7RXI - chains H and A of the 3 polymer chains in the assembly; structure by X-ray diffraction, 2.15 A resolution.

== Chain H ==
Name: Fab234 heavy chain
From: Homo sapiens
Amino-acid sequence (225 residues; row label = number of the first residue in the row; note: 10 numbers in that range are skipped by the numbering (no residue carries them; nothing is unmodelled there); a row labelled like 82A-82C holds insertion residues (82A, then the next letters in order)):
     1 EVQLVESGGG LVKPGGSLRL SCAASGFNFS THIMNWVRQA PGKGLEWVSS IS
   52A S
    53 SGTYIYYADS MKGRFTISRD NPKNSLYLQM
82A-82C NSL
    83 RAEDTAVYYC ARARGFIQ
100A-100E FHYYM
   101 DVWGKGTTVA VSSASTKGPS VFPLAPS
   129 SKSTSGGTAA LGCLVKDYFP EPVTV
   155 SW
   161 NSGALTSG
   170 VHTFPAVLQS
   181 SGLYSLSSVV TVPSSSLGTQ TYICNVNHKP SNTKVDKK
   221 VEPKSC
Not modelled in the structure: 129-135, 225-226
Disulfides: Cys-22/Cys-92, Cys-141/Cys-204

== Chain A ==
Name: Circumsporozoite protein
From: Plasmodium falciparum (isolate 3D7)
Notes: fragment: C-terminal alpha-TSR domain
UniProtKB: Q7K740 (Q7K740_PLAF7); numbering as in UniProt (aligned over 310-375)
Amino-acid sequence (66 residues; each row starts with the number of its first residue):
   310 EPSDKHIKEY LNKIQNSLST EWSPCSVTCG NGIQVRIKPG SANKPKDELD YANDIEKKIC
   370 KMEKCS
Not modelled in the structure: 374-375
Disulfides: Cys-334/Cys-369

== How chain H and chain A interact ==
Residue-residue contacts (27):
  Ile-33(H) with Asp-356(A)
  Ser-52(H) with Asp-356(A); Glu-357(A), hydrogen bond
  Ser-52A(H) with Pro-354(A); Asp-356(A), hydrogen bond; Glu-357(A), hydrogen bond
  Ser-53(H) with Glu-357(A), hydrogen bond
  Tyr-56(H) with Glu-357(A)
  Arg-96(H) with Gln-324(A); Asn-325(A)
  Gly-97(H) with Asn-321(A); Gln-324(A), hydrogen bond (backbone-side chain); Asp-356(A)
  Phe-98(H) with Leu-320(A); Gln-324(A); Lys-355(A); Asp-356(A)
  Ile-99(H) with Asp-356(A), hydrogen bond (backbone-backbone)
  Gln-100(H) with Glu-357(A), hydrogen bond (side chain-backbone); Leu-358(A); Asp-359(A)
  Phe-100A(H) with Lys-317(A); Leu-358(A); Tyr-360(A), hydrophobic; Ile-364(A), hydrophobic
  His-100B(H) with Asn-321(A)
  Tyr-100D(H) with Asn-321(A)
Other interface residues (no listed pair), chain H (16 interface residues in all): Thr-31, Gly-54, Thr-55
Other interface residues (no listed pair), chain A (15 interface residues in all): Glu-318, Leu-327

== In short ==
The interface between chain H and chain A involves 16 residues on one side and 15 on the other; the contacts
include 7 hydrogen bonds. Among the polar pairs are Ser-52A(H)/Asp-356(A), Ser-52(H)/Glu-357(A) and
Ser-52A(H)/Glu-357(A).
Chain H is Fab234 heavy chain (Homo sapiens) and chain A is Circumsporozoite protein (Plasmodium falciparum
(isolate 3D7)); the structure, Fab234 in complex with the C-terminal alpha-TSR domain of P. falciparum, was
determined by X-ray diffraction together with 7RXP from the same study.
